Entry 7QCD (electron microscopy, 8.00 A resolution (low resolution: residue-level contacts below are approximate; hydrogen-bond / salt-bridge calls are withheld)); this record covers chains E and F of the 6 polymer chains in the assembly.

== Chain E ==
Molecule: Non-structural maintenance of chromosome element 3
From: Saccharomyces cerevisiae (strain ATCC 204508 / S288c)
Reference sequence: Q05541 (NSE3_YEAST); residue numbers follow UniProt; this construct covers 1-303
Amino-acid sequence (303 residues; row label = number of the first residue in the row):
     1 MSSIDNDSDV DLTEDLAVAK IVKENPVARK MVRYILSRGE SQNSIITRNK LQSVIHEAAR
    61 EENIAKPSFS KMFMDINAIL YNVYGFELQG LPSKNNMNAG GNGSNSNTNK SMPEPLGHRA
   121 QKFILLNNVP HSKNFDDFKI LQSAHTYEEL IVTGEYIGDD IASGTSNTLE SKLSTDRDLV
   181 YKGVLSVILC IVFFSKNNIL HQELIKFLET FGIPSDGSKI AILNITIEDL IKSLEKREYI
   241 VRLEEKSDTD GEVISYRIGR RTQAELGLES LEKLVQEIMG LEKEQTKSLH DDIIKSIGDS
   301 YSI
Disordered / not traced: 1-8, 100-113, 153-172

== Chain F ==
Molecule: Non-structural maintenance of chromosome element 4
From: Saccharomyces cerevisiae (strain ATCC 204508 / S288c)
Reference sequence: P43124 (NSE4_YEAST); the construct has insertions or renumbered stretches relative to UniProt, so the offset changes along the chain: 1-124 = UniProt 1-124; 145-202 = UniProt 125-182; 213-402 = UniProt 213-402
Amino-acid sequence (715 residues; each row starts with the number of its first residue; note: 30 numbers in that range are skipped by the numbering (no residue carries them; nothing is unmodelled there); a row labelled like 202A-202Z holds insertion residues (202A, then the next letters in order)):
     1 MSSTVISRKR RNSTVTEPDS SGETRKQKKS RSDEKSSSSK DGDPQLEFKV LQGYRDLESE
    61 MHKGRAQVTR TGDIGVAMDN LNAVDSLFNK VIGIKNNGLF AHDARAMVSI SELAQISVRN
   121 LKFD
   145 DSRSMVNLEN IVNSLKRYML KEHFKLNNIA ENRNDLTLAA DEQSAADQQE ESDGDIDR
202A-202Z TPDDNHTDKATSSFKATSMRHSYLQQ
203A-203D FSHY
   213 NEFSQFNWFR IGALYNTISK NAPITDHLMG PLSIEKKPRV LTQRRRNNDQ VGEKITAEKI
   273 TQHSLNSTQQ ETTPEQVKKC FKKLSKKLGP EGSINLFKFI IDPNSFSRSI ENLFYTSFLI
   333 KEGKLLMEHD EEGLPTIKIK QSISHTDSRS KEIERQRRRA AHQNHIIFQM DMPTWRKLIK
   393 KYNITSPFLD GSSGMAEIGT GFPFDPHYVE VLGERMHYVD VGPRDGTPVL FLHGNPTSSY
   453 VWRNIIPHVA PTHRCIAPDL IGMGKSDKPD LGYFFDDHVR FMDAFIEALG LEEVVLVIHD
   513 WGSALGFHWA KRNPERVKGI AFMEFIRPIP TWDEWPEFAR ETFQAFRTTD VGRKLIIDQN
   573 VFIEGTLPMG VVRPLTEVEM DHYREPFLNP VDREPLWRFP NELPIAGEPA NIVALVEEYM
   633 DWLHQSPVPK LLFWGTPGVL IPPAEAARLA KSLPNCKAVD IGPGLNLLQE DNPDLIGSEI
   693 ARWLSTLEIS GGSEQKLISE EDL
Disordered / not traced: 1-39, 145-183, 202A-202Z, 203A-203D, 246-282, 403-715
Sequence notes: expression tag (403-715)

== Chain E / chain F interface ==
Contacting residue pairs - 49 pairs, chain E then chain F:
  Leu-36(E) / Ile-236(F)
  Gly-39(E) / Ile-236(F)
  Glu-40(E) / Ile-236(F)
  Glu-40(E) / Thr-237(F)
  Glu-40(E) / Asp-238(F)
  Ser-41(E) / Asp-238(F)
  Phe-86(E) / Ala-234(F)
  Leu-126(E) / Lys-232(F)
  Asn-127(E) / Lys-232(F)
  Asn-127(E) / Asn-233(F)
  Asn-127(E) / Ala-234(F)
  Asn-127(E) / Pro-235(F)
  Asp-136(E) / Thr-229(F)
  Ile-140(E) / Phe-221(F)
  Ser-143(E) / Phe-221(F)
  Ala-144(E) / Phe-218(F)
  Ala-144(E) / Phe-221(F)
  Tyr-147(E) / Gln-217(F)
  Tyr-147(E) / Phe-218(F)
  Tyr-147(E) / Trp-220(F)
  Tyr-147(E) / Phe-221(F)
  Glu-148(E) / Gln-217(F)
  Glu-148(E) / Phe-218(F)
  Ile-151(E) / Gln-217(F)
  Leu-179(E) / Gly-224(F)
  Leu-179(E) / Asn-228(F)
  Val-180(E) / Trp-220(F)
  Lys-182(E) / Tyr-227(F)
  Lys-182(E) / Asn-233(F)
  Gly-183(E) / Ile-223(F)
  Val-184(E) / Trp-220(F)
  Ser-186(E) / Ile-223(F)
  Phe-194(E) / Ala-184(F)
  Phe-194(E) / Asp-185(F)
  Phe-194(E) / Glu-186(F)
  Phe-211(E) / Ala-190(F)
  Phe-211(E) / Asp-191(F)
  Phe-211(E) / Phe-215(F)
  Gly-212(E) / Asn-213(F)
  Gly-212(E) / Phe-215(F)
  Ile-213(E) / Phe-215(F)
  Ala-264(E) / Lys-232(F)
  Glu-265(E) / Tyr-227(F)
  Glu-265(E) / Lys-232(F)
  Glu-265(E) / Asn-233(F)
  Leu-266(E) / Lys-232(F)
  Gly-267(E) / Lys-232(F)
  Ile-278(E) / Gln-193(F)
  Ile-278(E) / Arg-222(F)
Interface residues without a listed pair, chain E (35 interface residues in all): Leu-125, Val-152, Pro-214, Tyr-239, Leu-274, Met-279
Interface residues without a listed pair, chain F (31 interface residues in all): Gln-187, Ala-189, Glu-194, Ala-225, Ile-230, Ser-231

== In short ==
35 residues of chain E face 31 of chain F across their interface.
Chain E is Non-structural maintenance of chromosome element 3 and chain F is Non-structural maintenance of
chromosome element 4, both from Saccharomyces cerevisiae (strain ATCC 204508 / S288c); the structure, CryoEM
structure of the Smc5/6-holocomplex (composite structure), was determined by electron microscopy.
